PDB entry 7JTS | electron microscopy, 6.10 A resolution (low resolution: residue-level contacts below are approximate; hydrogen-bond / salt-bridge calls are withheld) | chains F and c of the 13 polymer chains in the assembly

== Chain F ==
Molecule: Radial spoke protein 3
From: Chlamydomonas reinhardtii
UniProt: A8J2J7 (A8J2J7_CHLRE); residues 1-516 here = UniProt positions 1-516
Chain sequence (516 residues; row label = number of the first residue in the row):
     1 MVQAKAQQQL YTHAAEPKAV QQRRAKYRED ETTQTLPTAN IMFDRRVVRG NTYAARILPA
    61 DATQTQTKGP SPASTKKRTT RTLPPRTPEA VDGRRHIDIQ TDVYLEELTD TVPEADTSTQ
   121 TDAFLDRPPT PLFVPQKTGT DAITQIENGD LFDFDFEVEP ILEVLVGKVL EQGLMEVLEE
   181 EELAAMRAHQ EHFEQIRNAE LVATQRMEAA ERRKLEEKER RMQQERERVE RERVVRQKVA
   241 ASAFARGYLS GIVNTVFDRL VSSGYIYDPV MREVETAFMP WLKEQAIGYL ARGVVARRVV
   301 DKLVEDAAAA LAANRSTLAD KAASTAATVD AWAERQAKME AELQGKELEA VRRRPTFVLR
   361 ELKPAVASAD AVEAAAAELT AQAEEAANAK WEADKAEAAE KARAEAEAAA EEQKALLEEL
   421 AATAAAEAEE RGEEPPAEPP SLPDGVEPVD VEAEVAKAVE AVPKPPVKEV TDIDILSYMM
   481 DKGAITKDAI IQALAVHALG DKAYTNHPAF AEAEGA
Not modelled in the structure: 1-138, 187-516

== Chain c ==
Molecule: Dynein 8 kDa light chain, flagellar outer arm
From: Chlamydomonas reinhardtii
UniProt: Q39580 (DYL1_CHLRE); residues 1-91 here = UniProt positions 1-91
Chain sequence (91 residues; row label = number of the first residue in the row):
     1 MASGSSKAVI KNADMSEEMQ ADAVDCATQA LEKYNIEKDI AAYIKKEFDR KHNPTWHCIV
    61 GRNFGSYVTH ETKHFIYFYL GQVAILLFKS G
Not modelled in the structure: 1-6, 91

== Interface between chain F and chain c ==
Pairs across the interface (19):
  Gly139(F) - Thr69(c)
  Gly139(F) - His70(c)
  Gly139(F) - Glu71(c)
  Thr140(F) - Val68(c)
  Thr140(F) - Thr69(c)
  Thr140(F) - His70(c)
  Asp141(F) - Val68(c)
  Asp141(F) - Thr69(c)
  Ala142(F) - Ser66(c)
  Ala142(F) - Tyr67(c)
  Ala142(F) - Val68(c)
  Ile143(F) - Ser66(c)
  Thr144(F) - Phe64(c)
  Thr144(F) - Gly65(c)
  Thr144(F) - Ser66(c)
  Gln145(F) - Phe64(c)
  Ile146(F) - Arg62(c)
  Ile146(F) - Phe64(c)
  Leu151(F) - Gln82(c)
Other interface residues (no listed pair), chain c (13 interface residues in all): Asn63, Tyr77, Ser90

== In short ==
9 residues of chain F face 13 of chain c across their interface.
Chain F is Radial spoke protein 3 and chain c is Dynein 8 kDa light chain, flagellar outer arm, both from
Chlamydomonas reinhardtii; the structure, Stalk of radial spoke 1 attached with doublet microtubule from
Chlamydomonas reinhardtii, was determined by electron microscopy together with 7JTK from the same study.
